4LS8 - chains A and B; structure by X-ray diffraction, 2.10 A resolution.

== Chain A (and B) ==
Name: 3-oxoacyl-[acyl-carrier-protein] synthase 2
Source organism: Bacillus subtilis subsp. subtilis
Notes: EC 2.3.1.179; chain B of this document is another copy of the same molecule, construct and numbering; everything in this record applies to it too
Reference sequence: O34340 (FABF_BACSU); residue numbers follow UniProt; this construct covers 1-413
Chain sequence (426 residues; each row starts with the number of its first residue; numbers below 1 keep their minus sign (Met-12 is residue -12)):
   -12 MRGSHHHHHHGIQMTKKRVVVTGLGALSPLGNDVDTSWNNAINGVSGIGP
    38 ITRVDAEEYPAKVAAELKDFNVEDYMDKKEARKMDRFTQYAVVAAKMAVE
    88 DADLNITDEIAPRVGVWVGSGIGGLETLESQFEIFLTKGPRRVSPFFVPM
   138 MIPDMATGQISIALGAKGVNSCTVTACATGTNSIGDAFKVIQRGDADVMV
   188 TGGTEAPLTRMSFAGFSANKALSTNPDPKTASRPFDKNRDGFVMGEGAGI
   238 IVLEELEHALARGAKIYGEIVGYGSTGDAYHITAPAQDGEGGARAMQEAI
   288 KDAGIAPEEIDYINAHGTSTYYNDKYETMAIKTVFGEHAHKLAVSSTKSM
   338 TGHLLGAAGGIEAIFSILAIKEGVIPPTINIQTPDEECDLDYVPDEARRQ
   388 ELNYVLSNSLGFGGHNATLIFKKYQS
Unresolved in the structure: -12 to -3 (chain B: -12 to -2)
Sequence notes: initiating methionine (-12); expression tag (-11 to 0)
Covalent attachments: (3R,7E,10E)-3-hydroxy-4-oxododeca-7,10-dienamide (1XG) linked to Cys164
Metal / ion sites: Na+ site 1: Asp141 (shared with Gly108(B) of chain B); Na+ site 2 near Glu233 (its only coordinating residue here)
Residues lining bound ligands:
  - 1XG ((3R,7E,10E)-3-hydroxy-4-oxododeca-7,10-dienamide), molecule 1: Gly108, Ile109, Leu112, Ala163, Glu192, Ser199, Phe203, His303, Thr305, Asn310, His340, Leu342, Leu397, Gly398, Phe399
  - 1XG, molecule 2: Val135, Met138, Ile139

== How chain A and chain B interact ==
Pairs across the interface - 139 pairs, chain A then chain B:
  Met1(A) with Gln0(B); Met1(B), hydrogen bond (backbone-backbone)
  Thr2(A) with Ile-1(B); Gln0(B)
  Lys3(A) with Ile-1(B), hydrogen bond (backbone-backbone); Gln0(B); Met1(B)
  Glu45(A) with Pro127(B)
  Tyr46(A) with Phe122(B); Pro127(B), hydrophobic
  Pro47(A) with Arg128(B)
  Trp104(A) with Asp173(B)
  Ile109(A) with Met138(B), hydrophobic
  Leu112(A) with Leu115(B), hydrophobic
  Leu115(A) with Leu112(B), hydrophobic; Leu115(B), hydrophobic
  Glu116(A) with Phe119(B)
  Gln118(A) with Met198(B)
  Phe119(A) with Glu116(B); Phe119(B), hydrophobic; Arg197(B); Met198(B), hydrophobic
  Glu120(A) with Leu123(B)
  Phe122(A) with Tyr46(B); Arg197(B); Met198(B), hydrophobic; Ala201(B), hydrophobic
  Leu123(A) with Glu120(B); Leu123(B), hydrophobic
  Pro127(A) with Glu45(B); Tyr46(B), hydrophobic; Ala201(B), hydrophobic
  Val130(A) with Met198(B), hydrophobic; Ala201(B), hydrophobic; Ala205(B)
  Ser131(A) with Ala205(B)
  Pro132(A) with Ala205(B); Asn206(B)
  Phe134(A) with Met198(B); Gly202(B)
  Val135(A) with Gly202(B); Phe203(B), hydrophobic; Phe399(B), hydrophobic
  Pro136(A) with Ile269(B), hydrophobic; Thr270(B)
  Met138(A) with Ile109(B), hydrophobic
  Ile139(A) with Phe399(B), hydrophobic
  Asp141(A) with Val161(B); Thr162(B); Ala163(B), hydrogen bond (side chain-backbone); Phe399(B); His402(B), salt bridge
  Met142(A) with Ile269(B); Gly400(B)
  Gly145(A) with Gly400(B)
  Gln146(A) with Ile269(B)
  Ser148(A) with Ala266(B)
  Ile149(A) with Ala266(B); Tyr267(B); His268(B); Ile269(B)
  Ala153(A) with Ala266(B)
  Lys154(A) with Thr263(B); Gly264(B), hydrogen bond (backbone-backbone); Asp265(B); Ala266(B); Arg281(B), hydrogen bond (backbone-side chain)
  Gly155(A) with Thr263(B); Gly264(B), hydrogen bond (backbone-backbone)
  Val156(A) with Ser262(B)
  Asn157(A) with Ser262(B), hydrogen bond (backbone-side chain); Thr263(B); Gly264(B); His402(B), hydrogen bond
  Ser158(A) with Thr160(B); Thr162(B)
  Cys159(A) with Thr160(B); Val161(B), hydrogen bond (backbone-backbone); Thr162(B)
  Thr160(A) with Ser158(B); Cys159(B)
  Val161(A) with Asp141(B); Cys159(B), hydrogen bond (backbone-backbone); Val161(B), hydrophobic
  Thr162(A) with Asp141(B); Ser158(B); Cys159(B)
  Ala163(A) with Ile139(B), hydrophobic; Asp141(B), hydrogen bond (backbone-side chain)
  Asp173(A) with Trp104(B)
  Lys176(A) with Arg180(B)
  Arg180(A) with Met1(B); Lys176(B)
  Arg197(A) with Phe119(B); Phe122(B); Leu123(B)
  Met198(A) with Gln118(B); Phe119(B), hydrophobic; Phe122(B), hydrophobic; Phe134(B)
  Ala201(A) with Phe122(B), hydrophobic; Pro127(B), hydrophobic; Val130(B), hydrophobic
  Gly202(A) with Phe134(B); Val135(B)
  Phe203(A) with Val135(B), hydrophobic
  Ala205(A) with Val130(B); Ser131(B); Pro132(B)
  Asn206(A) with Pro132(B), hydrogen bond (side chain-backbone)
  Ser262(A) with Gly155(B); Val156(B); Asn157(B), hydrogen bond (side chain-backbone)
  Thr263(A) with Lys154(B); Gly155(B); Asn157(B)
  Gly264(A) with Lys154(B), hydrogen bond (backbone-backbone); Gly155(B), hydrogen bond (backbone-backbone); Asn157(B)
  Asp265(A) with Lys154(B)
  Ala266(A) with Ser148(B); Ile149(B); Gly152(B); Ala153(B); Lys154(B)
  Tyr267(A) with Ile149(B)
  His268(A) with Ile149(B)
  Ile269(A) with Met142(B); Gln146(B); Ile149(B)
  Thr270(A) with Pro136(B)
  Arg281(A) with Lys154(B), hydrogen bond (side chain-backbone)
  Phe399(A) with Val135(B), hydrophobic; Ile139(B), hydrophobic; Asp141(B)
  Gly400(A) with Met142(B); Gly145(B)
  His402(A) with Asp141(B), salt bridge; Asn157(B), hydrogen bond
Also at the interface, not in a pair above, chain A (74 interface residues in all): Pro99, Gly108, Phe133, Pro140, Thr144, Gly152, Gln179, Tyr260, Glu277
Also at the interface, not in a pair above, chain B (73 interface residues in all): Lys70, Pro99, Gly108, Phe133, Pro140, Thr144, Glu277

== Overview ==
74 residues of chain A and 73 residues of chain B are in contact, with 17 hydrogen bonds and 2 salt bridges.
Polar contacts include Asp141(A)-His402(B), Asp141(A)-Ala163(B) and Lys154(A)-Arg281(B). Bound to chain A:
compound 1XG. Covalently linked compound 1XG: at Cys164(A).
Chain A and chain B are both 3-oxoacyl-[acyl-carrier-protein] synthase 2 (Bacillus subtilis subsp. subtilis);
the structure, Crystal structure of Bacillus subtilis beta-ketoacyl-ACP synthase II (FabF) in a covalent
complex with cerulenin, was determined by X-ray diffraction (same publication as 4LS5, 4LS6 and 4LS7).
